Entry 8HSR (electron microscopy, 4.00 A resolution); this record covers chains I and J of the 14 polymer chains in the assembly.

== Chain I ==
Molecule: DNA-directed RNA polymerase subunit beta
From: Thermus thermophilus HB8
Notes: EC 2.7.7.6
Reference sequence: Q8RQE9 (RPOB_THET8); residues 1-1119 here = UniProt positions 1-1119
Sequence (1119 residues; row label = number of the first residue in the row):
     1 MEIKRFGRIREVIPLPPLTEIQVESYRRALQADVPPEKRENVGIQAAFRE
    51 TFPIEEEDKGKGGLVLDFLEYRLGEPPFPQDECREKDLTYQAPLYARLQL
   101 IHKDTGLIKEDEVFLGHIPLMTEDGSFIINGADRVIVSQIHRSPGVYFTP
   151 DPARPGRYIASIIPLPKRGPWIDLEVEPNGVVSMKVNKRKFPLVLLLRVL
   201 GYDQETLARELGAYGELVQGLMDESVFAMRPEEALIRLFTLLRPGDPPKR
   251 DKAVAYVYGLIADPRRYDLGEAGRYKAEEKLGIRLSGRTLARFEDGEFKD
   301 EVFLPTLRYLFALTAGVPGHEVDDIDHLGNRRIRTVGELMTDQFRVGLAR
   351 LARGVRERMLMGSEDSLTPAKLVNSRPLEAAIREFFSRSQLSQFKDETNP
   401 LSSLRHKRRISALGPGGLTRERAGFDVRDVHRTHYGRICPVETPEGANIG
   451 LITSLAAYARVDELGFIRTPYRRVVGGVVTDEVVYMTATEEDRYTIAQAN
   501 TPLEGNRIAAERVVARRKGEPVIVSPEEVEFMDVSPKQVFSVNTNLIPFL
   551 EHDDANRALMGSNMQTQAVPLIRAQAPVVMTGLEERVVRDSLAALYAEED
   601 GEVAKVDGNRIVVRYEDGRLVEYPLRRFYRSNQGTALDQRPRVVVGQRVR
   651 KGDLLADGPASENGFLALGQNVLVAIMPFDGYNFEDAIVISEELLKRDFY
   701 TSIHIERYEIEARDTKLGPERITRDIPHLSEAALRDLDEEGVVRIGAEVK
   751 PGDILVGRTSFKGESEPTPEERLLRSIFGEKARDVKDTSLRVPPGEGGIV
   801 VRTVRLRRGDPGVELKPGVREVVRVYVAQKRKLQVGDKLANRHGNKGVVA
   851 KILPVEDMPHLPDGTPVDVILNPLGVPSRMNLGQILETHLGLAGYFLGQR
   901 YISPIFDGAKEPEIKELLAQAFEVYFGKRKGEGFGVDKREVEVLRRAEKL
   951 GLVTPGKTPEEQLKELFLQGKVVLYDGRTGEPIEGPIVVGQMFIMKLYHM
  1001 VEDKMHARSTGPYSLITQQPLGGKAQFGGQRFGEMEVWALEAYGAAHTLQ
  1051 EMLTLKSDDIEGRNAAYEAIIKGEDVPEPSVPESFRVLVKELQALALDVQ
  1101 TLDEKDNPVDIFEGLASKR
From the paper describing this entry:
  - conformationally variable residues (helix shift): K762 to D784

== Chain J ==
Molecule: DNA-directed RNA polymerase subunit beta'
From: Thermus thermophilus HB8
Notes: EC 2.7.7.6
Reference sequence: Q8RQE8 (RPOC_THET8); residue numbers follow UniProt; this construct covers 1-1524
Sequence (1532 residues; each row starts with the number of its first residue):
     1 MKKEVRKVRIALASPEKIRSWSYGEVEKPETINYRTLKPERDGLFDERIF
    51 GPIKDYECACGKYKRQRFEGKVCERCGVEVTKSIVRRYRMGHIELATPAA
   101 HIWFVKDVPSKIGTLLDLSATELEQVLYFSKYIVLDPKGAILNGVPVEKR
   151 QLLTDEEYRELRYGKQETYPLPPGVDALVKDGEEVVKGQELAPGVVSRLD
   201 GVALYRFPRRVRVEYVKKERAGLRLPLAAWVEKEAYKPGEILAELPEPYL
   251 FRAEEEGVVELKELEEGAFLVLRREDEPVATYFLPVGMTPLVVHGEIVEK
   301 GQPLAEAKGLLRMPRQVRAAQVEAEEEGETVYLTLFLEWTEPKDYRVQPH
   351 MNVVVPEGARVEAGDKIVAAIDPEEEVIAEAEGVVHLHEPASILVVKARV
   401 YPFEDDVEVSTGDRVAPGDVLADGGKVKSDVYGRVEVDLVRNVVRVVESY
   451 DIDARMGAEAIQQLLKELDLEALEKELLEEMKHPSRARRAKARKRLEVVR
   501 AFLDSGNRPEWMILEAVPVLPPDLRPMVQVDGGRFATSDLNDLYRRLINR
   551 NNRLKKLLAQGAPEIIIRNEKRMLQEAVDALLDNGRRGAPVTNPGSDRPL
   601 RSLTDILSGKQGRFRQNLLGKRVDYSGRSVIVVGPQLKLHQCGLPKRMAL
   651 ELFKPFLLKKMEEKGIAPNVKAARRMLERQRDIKDEVWDALEEVIHGKVV
   701 LLNRAPTLHRLGIQAFQPVLVEGQSIQLHPLVCEAFNADFDGDQMAVHVP
   751 LSSFAQAEARIQMLSAHNLLSPASGEPLAKPSRDIILGLYYITQVRKEKK
   801 GAGLEFATPEEALAAHERGEVALNAPIKVAGRETSVGRLKYVFANPDEAL
   851 LAVAHGIVDLQDVVTVRYMGKRLETSPGRILFARIVAEAVEDEKVAWELI
   901 QLDVPQEKNSLKDLVYQAFLRLGMEKTARLLDALKYYGFTFSTTSGITIG
   951 IDDAVIPEEKKQYLEEADRKLLQIEQAYEMGFLTDRERYDQILQLWTETT
  1001 EKVTQAVFKNFEENYPFNPLYVMAQSGARGNPQQIRQLCGLRGLMQKPSG
  1051 ETFEVPVRSSFREGLTVLEYFISSHGARKGGADTALRTADSGYLTRKLVD
  1101 VTHEIVVREADCGTTNYISVPLFQPDEVTRSLRLRKRADIEAGLYGRVLA
  1151 REVEVLGVRLEEGRYLSMDDVHLLIKAAEAGEIQEVPVRSPLTCQTRYGV
  1201 CQKCYGYDLSMARPVSIGEAVGIVAAQSIGEPGTQLTMRTFHTGGVAGAA
  1251 DITQGLPRVIELFEARRPKAKAVISEIDGVVRIEETEEKLSVFVESEGFS
  1301 KEYKLPKEARLLVKDGDYVEAGQPLTRGAIDPHQLLEAKGPEAVERYLVE
  1351 EIQKVYRAQGVKLHDKHIEIVVRQMMKYVEVTDPGDSRLLEGQVLEKWDV
  1401 EALNERLIAEGKTPVAWKPLLMGVTKSALSTKSWLSAASFQNTTHVLTEA
  1451 AIAGKKDELIGLKENVILGRLIPAGTGSDFVRFTQVVDQKTLKAIEEARK
  1501 EAVEAKERPAARRGVKREQPGKQADYKDDDDK
Unresolved in the structure: 1, 208-390, 1237-1254, 1506-1532
Sequence notes: expression tag (1525-1532)
Metal / ion sites: Zn2+ site 1: C58, C60, C73, C76; Mg2+: D739, D741, D743 (shared with 2 residues of chain R); Zn2+ site 2: C1112, C1194, C1201, C1204

== How chain I and chain J interact ==
Residue-residue contacts (310):
  F425(I) with A1082(J), hydrophobic; D1083(J); L1086(J), hydrophobic
  R428(I) with R1078(J), hydrogen bond (backbone-side chain)
  D429(I) with K1079(J)
  V430(I) with H1075(J); R1078(J)
  H431(I) with F1071(J)
  Y435(I) with F1071(J)
  P440(I) with F1071(J), hydrophobic; S1074(J), hydrogen bond (backbone-side chain); R1078(J), hydrogen bond (backbone-side chain)
  T443(I) with R1078(J)
  I449(I) with R1078(J); G1081(J); A1082(J)
  G450(I) with R1078(J)
  R516(I) with L1068(J)
  P521(I) with L1068(J), hydrophobic
  P536(I) with V1067(J), hydrophobic
  V539(I) with V1067(J), hydrophobic
  L550(I) with Y1070(J)
  E551(I) with G1064(J); L1065(J), hydrogen bond (backbone-backbone)
  H552(I) with F1061(J), hydrogen bond (side chain-backbone); E1063(J), hydrogen bond (side chain-backbone); G1064(J)
  D553(I) with F1061(J); Y1070(J), hydrogen bond (backbone-side chain)
  D554(I) with Y1070(J), hydrogen bond (backbone-side chain)
  A555(I) with Y1070(J), hydrogen bond (backbone-side chain); A1077(J), hydrophobic
  N556(I) with A1077(J)
  A558(I) with Y1070(J)
  I676(I) with T948(J)
  P678(I) with S942(J); T943(J); I947(J)
  F679(I) with T943(J), hydrogen bond (backbone-side chain)
  D680(I) with D784(J); F939(J); T943(J), hydrogen bond
  G681(I) with V633(J); P635(J); F939(J)
  Y682(I) with V633(J); P635(J)
  F684(I) with V633(J), hydrophobic; P730(J), hydrophobic; C733(J), hydrophobic; F740(J), hydrophobic; S782(J); I785(J), hydrophobic; F939(J), hydrophobic
  E685(I) with C733(J); R783(J), salt bridge
  K716(I) with R35(J), hydrogen bond (side chain-backbone)
  K750(I) with Q680(J); R681(J)
  P751(I) with Q680(J)
  D753(I) with R681(J), salt bridge
  Q834(I) with Q724(J), hydrogen bond
  V835(I) with V632(J), hydrophobic; S725(J)
  G836(I) with Q724(J); S725(J), hydrogen bond (backbone-side chain)
  K838(I) with D741(J); G742(J)
  K846(I) with D741(J), hydrogen bond (side chain-backbone)
  V848(I) with V632(J), hydrophobic; F740(J); D741(J); G742(J)
  V849(I) with V632(J)
  P873(I) with I947(J); I949(J); M1023(J)
  L874(I) with R783(J); D784(J); L787(J), hydrophobic; M1023(J), hydrophobic; R1029(J)
  V876(I) with I949(J), hydrophobic
  P877(I) with I949(J); L1020(J), hydrophobic; M1023(J), hydrophobic; Q1034(J)
  S878(I) with R1029(J), hydrogen bond; Q1034(J)
  R879(I) with R1029(J)
  M880(I) with Q1037(J); L1038(J), hydrophobic; F1061(J), hydrophobic
  L882(I) with L1038(J), hydrophobic; F1061(J); R1062(J)
  I885(I) with I949(J); I951(J)
  L886(I) with I951(J), hydrophobic
  H889(I) with I951(J)
  F906(I) with L1065(J); T1066(J); V1067(J), hydrophobic; Y1070(J), hydrophobic
  E911(I) with R1062(J), salt bridge
  R946(I) with D859(J), salt bridge
  K949(I) with R796(J); D859(J)
  L950(I) with R796(J); F1017(J), hydrophobic
  Q969(I) with D952(J), hydrogen bond
  K971(I) with T948(J); D953(J), salt bridge
  I983(I) with T943(J); T944(J); G946(J)
  E984(I) with T944(J), hydrogen bond (backbone-backbone); S945(J); G946(J)
  P986(I) with T948(J)
  I987(I) with G946(J); T948(J)
  V988(I) with T948(J); I949(J)
  E1002(I) with Q744(J), hydrogen bond (backbone-side chain)
  D1003(I) with S629(J); V630(J); Q724(J), hydrogen bond
  K1004(I) with R628(J); Q724(J)
  M1005(I) with R628(J); R647(J); M648(J), hydrophobic; Q724(J)
  H1006(I) with S626(J); R628(J)
  A1007(I) with S626(J); G627(J); M648(J), hydrophobic; E651(J)
  R1008(I) with V623(J), hydrogen bond (side chain-backbone); D624(J), salt bridge; Y625(J); S626(J), hydrogen bond (backbone-backbone); E651(J), hydrogen bond (backbone-side chain)
  S1009(I) with D624(J); Y625(J); E651(J), hydrogen bond (backbone-side chain); K654(J)
  Y1013(I) with D624(J)
  L1015(I) with R87(J), hydrogen bond (backbone-side chain); V528(J), hydrophobic
  I1016(I) with R87(J), hydrogen bond (backbone-side chain); D523(J); L524(J); P526(J)
  T1017(I) with Q616(J)
  Q1018(I) with R87(J)
  Q1019(I) with Q616(J), hydrogen bond; K621(J); R622(J)
  P1020(I) with R622(J); D624(J)
  L1021(I) with R622(J)
  G1028(I) with R622(J)
  G1029(I) with R622(J), hydrogen bond (backbone-side chain); V623(J); S626(J)
  Q1030(I) with K621(J); R622(J); V623(J); S626(J), hydrogen bond (backbone-side chain); G627(J); R628(J), hydrogen bond
  R1031(I) with K621(J), hydrogen bond (backbone-backbone); R622(J)
  F1032(I) with G620(J); K621(J)
  G1033(I) with L619(J); K621(J)
  E1034(I) with L619(J); R1096(J), salt bridge
  M1035(I) with T707(J)
  E1036(I) with N703(J); R704(J); A705(J); T707(J), hydrogen bond
  W1038(I) with R1096(J); V1099(J), hydrophobic; I1223(J); Q1227(J)
  A1039(I) with T707(J); H709(J); Q1227(J)
  L1040(I) with M763(J), hydrophobic
  E1041(I) with I1223(J); L1462(J); V1466(J); I1472(J)
  A1042(I) with R710(J); Q1227(J)
  Y1043(I) with R710(J), hydrogen bond (side chain-backbone); L711(J); I713(J), hydrogen bond (side chain-backbone); Q762(J); M763(J), hydrophobic; N768(J)
  G1044(I) with Q762(J); G1475(J); T1476(J), hydrogen bond (backbone-backbone)
  A1045(I) with E758(J); Q762(J); M763(J), hydrophobic; I1472(J)
  A1046(I) with E758(J), hydrogen bond (backbone-side chain); L1471(J); T1476(J); G1477(J)
  H1047(I) with F754(J); E758(J), hydrogen bond (backbone-side chain); L1471(J)
  T1048(I) with A755(J); E758(J), hydrogen bond
  L1049(I) with V1466(J), hydrophobic; I1472(J), hydrophobic
  Q1050(I) with R1470(J); L1471(J), hydrogen bond (side chain-backbone)
  M1052(I) with V623(J)
  L1053(I) with V1466(J), hydrophobic
  T1054(I) with G1469(J)
  K1056(I) with V623(J); D624(J), hydrogen bond (backbone-backbone); V749(J); L751(J)
  S1057(I) with R622(J), hydrogen bond (side chain-backbone)
  Y1067(I) with P655(J), hydrophobic; R674(J)
  I1070(I) with P655(J), hydrophobic; F656(J), hydrophobic; K659(J)
  I1071(I) with K659(J)
  K1072(I) with K659(J)
  G1073(I) with K659(J)
  D1075(I) with S753(J), hydrogen bond
  V1076(I) with S752(J)
  P1082(I) with L1468(J)
  E1083(I) with Y88(J), hydrogen bond
  S1084(I) with Q616(J); N617(J)
  R1086(I) with Y88(J), hydrogen bond
  V1087(I) with L524(J), hydrophobic
  L1088(I) with L607(J), hydrophobic; F614(J), hydrophobic
  K1090(I) with Y88(J), hydrogen bond (side chain-backbone); M90(J); L520(J)
  E1091(I) with L603(J); I606(J); L607(J), hydrogen bond (side chain-backbone)
  L1092(I) with L607(J), hydrophobic
  Q1093(I) with W21(J); M90(J); P518(J)
  A1094(I) with M90(J); P518(J); L520(J), hydrophobic; L603(J), hydrophobic
  L1095(I) with H101(J); W103(J), hydrophobic; L603(J), hydrophobic
  A1096(I) with L12(J); A13(J), hydrogen bond (backbone-backbone); H101(J)
  L1097(I) with I10(J), hydrophobic; A11(J); A13(J); W21(J); W103(J), hydrophobic; A1451(J), hydrophobic
  D1098(I) with R9(J); I10(J); A11(J), hydrogen bond (backbone-backbone); W21(J)
  V1099(I) with V8(J), hydrophobic; R9(J); I10(J), hydrophobic
  Q1100(I) with V8(J); R9(J), hydrogen bond (backbone-backbone)
  T1101(I) with V5(J); K7(J)
  L1102(I) with V5(J); R6(J), hydrogen bond (backbone-backbone); K7(J), hydrogen bond (backbone-backbone); R9(J)
  D1103(I) with K3(J); E4(J); R6(J); K7(J)
  E1104(I) with R6(J); K7(J), hydrogen bond (backbone-side chain)
  D1106(I) with K1456(J)
  F1112(I) with Y88(J), hydrophobic
  L1115(I) with Y23(J), hydrogen bond (backbone-side chain); I84(J), hydrophobic; V85(J), hydrophobic; Y88(J), hydrophobic
  A1116(I) with Y23(J), hydrogen bond (backbone-side chain)
  S1117(I) with Y23(J), hydrogen bond (backbone-side chain)
  K1118(I) with S20(J), hydrogen bond (side chain-backbone); Y23(J)
Other interface residues (no listed pair), chain I (167 interface residues in all): R432, H434, C439, V441, G446, N500, F540, M677, D686, A687, E764, G847, A850, K915, L968, D976, R978, H999, T1010, Q1026, V1037, E1051, V1081, F1085, K1105, V1109
Other interface residues (no listed pair), chain J (179 interface residues in all): K17, R19, Y34, T36, L37, R89, R525, R613, L618, Q636, L652, L658, V670, L701, Q714, E734, A738, D739, A746, H748, Y791, G950, R1042, P1048, V1055, I1072, A1085, T1095, A1220, W1434, L1447, I1467, A1474

== Summary ==
Chain I and chain J form an interface of 167 and 179 residues respectively; the contacts include 56 hydrogen
bonds and 7 salt bridges. Polar contacts include E685(I)-R783(J), D753(I)-R681(J) and E911(I)-R1062(J). The
Zn2+ site 1 is built by C58(J), C60(J), C73(J) and C76(J). From the paper: conformational variability at
K762(I).
Here chain I is DNA-directed RNA polymerase subunit beta and chain J is DNA-directed RNA polymerase subunit
beta', both from Thermus thermophilus HB8. Entry 8HSR (Thermus thermophilus Rho-engaged RNAP elongation
complex (composite structure)) was determined by electron microscopy, deposited together with 8HSG, 8HSH, 8HSJ
and 8HSL.
